PDB entry 3T04 | X-ray diffraction, 2.10 A resolution | chains A and D

== Chain A ==
Name: Tyrosine-protein kinase ABL1
From: Homo sapiens
Notes: EC 2.7.10.2; fragment: sh2 domain
Reference sequence: P00519 (ABL1_HUMAN); residues 131-251 here correspond to UniProt positions 112-232 (UniProt number = residue number - 19)
Amino-acid sequence (123 residues; row label = number of the first residue in the row):
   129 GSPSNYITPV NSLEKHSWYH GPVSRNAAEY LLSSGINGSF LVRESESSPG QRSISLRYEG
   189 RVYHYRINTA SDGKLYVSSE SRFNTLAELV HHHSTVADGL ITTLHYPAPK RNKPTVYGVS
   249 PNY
Unresolved in the structure: 129-140, 239-251
Sequence notes: expression tag (129-130)
Curated features (UniProtKB/Swiss-Prot):
  - modified residue: Tyr134 (Phosphotyrosine), Tyr147 (Phosphotyrosine), Tyr158 (Phosphotyrosine), Tyr191 (Phosphotyrosine), Tyr204 (Phosphotyrosine), Tyr234 (Phosphotyrosine), Tyr245 (Phosphotyrosine), Ser248 (Phosphoserine)
Reported in the primary citation:
  - mutagenesis - T231R: increased catalytic activity
  - mutagenesis - I164E: unchanged binding to phoshopeptide ligand
  - mutagenesis - R171L, S173N: abolished binding to tyrosine-phosphorylated peptides
  - mutagenesis - I164E: decreased growth
  - mutagenesis - I164E: decreased signaling in response to STAT5
  - mutagenesis - I164E (>3-fold): decreased catalytic activity on optimal Abl substrate peptide

== Chain D ==
Name: Monobody 7C12
From: Homo sapiens
Notes: antibody fragment or engineered binder
Amino-acid sequence (103 residues; each row starts with the number of its first residue):
     1 GGSGSSVSSV PTKLEVVDAT PTSLKISWDA YYSSWQNVKY YRITYGETGG DSPVQEFTVP
    61 GYYSTATISG LKPGVDYTIT VYAYDTFFPG YEPNSPISIN YRT

== How chain A and chain D interact ==
Residue-residue contacts - 29 pairs, chain A then chain D:
  Lys143(A) with Arg42(D)
  Ser145(A) with Tyr40(D); Thr58(D)
  Trp146(A) with Phe87(D)
  Ser162(A) with Tyr62(D)
  Gly163(A) with Tyr62(D)
  Ile164(A) with Tyr62(D), hydrophobic
  Phe168(A) with Phe87(D), hydrophobic
  Val218(A) with Phe87(D), hydrophobic
  His219(A) with Thr86(D); Phe88(D)
  Ser222(A) with Lys39(D); Phe87(D)
  His233(A) with Asn37(D); Lys39(D); Phe87(D)
  Tyr234(A) with Val38(D); Lys39(D); Gly61(D); Tyr62(D), hydrophobic
  Pro235(A) with Lys39(D); Tyr40(D), hydrophobic; Pro60(D); Phe87(D)
  Pro237(A) with Thr58(D); Pro60(D); Tyr63(D)
  Lys238(A) with Phe57(D); Thr58(D), hydrogen bond (backbone-backbone)
Other interface residues (no listed pair), chain A (19 interface residues in all): Ser167, Ala215, Glu216, Leu232
Other interface residues (no listed pair), chain D (15 interface residues in all): Pro89
From the paper, about this interface:
  - residue pairs: Ile164(A)-Tyr62(D) (hydrophobic contact)
  - interface residues, chain D: Val38(D), Lys39(D), Pro60(D), Tyr62(D), Phe87(D), Phe88(D), Pro89(D)
  - hot spots on chain D (mutagenesis) - Y62E/F87K: decreased binding to Tyrosine-protein kinase ABL1 (chain A)

== Overview ==
19 residues of chain A face 15 of chain D across their interface; the contacts include 1 hydrogen bond. Its
one hydrogen bond, Lys238(A)-Thr58(D), is backbone to backbone. The paper describes a hydrophobic contact
between Ile164(A) and Tyr62(D). From the paper: R171L and S173N of chain A abolish binding to
tyrosine-phosphorylated peptides; interface residues Val38(D), Lys39(D) and Pro60(D) among others; 5
substitutions were tested in all.
Here chain A is Tyrosine-protein kinase ABL1 and chain D is Monobody 7C12, both from Homo sapiens. Entry 3T04
(Crystal structure of monobody 7c12/abl1 sh2 domain complex) was determined by X-ray diffraction.
